Entry 6LBH (electron microscopy, 3.70 A resolution); this record covers chains A and F of the 6 polymer chains in the assembly.

# Chain A
Name: Magnesium transporter MgtE
From: Thermus thermophilus HB8
UniProtKB: Q5SMG8 (MGTE_THET8); residues 271-448 here = UniProt positions 271-448
Sequence (178 residues; each row starts with the number of its first residue):
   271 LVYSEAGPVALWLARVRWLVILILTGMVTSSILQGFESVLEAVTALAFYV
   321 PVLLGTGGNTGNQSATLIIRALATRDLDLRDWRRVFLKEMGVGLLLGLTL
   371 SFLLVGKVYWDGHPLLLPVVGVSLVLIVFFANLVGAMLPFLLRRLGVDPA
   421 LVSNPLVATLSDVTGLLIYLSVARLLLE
Curated features (UniProtKB/Swiss-Prot):
  - binding site (Ca(2+)): Glu-275, Glu-311
  - binding site (Mn(2+)): Glu-275, Gln-304, Glu-307, Glu-311, His-383
  - binding site (Mg(2+)): Asp-418, Ala-428, Asp-432
  - mutagenesis: Arg-285 (R285A: Abolishes Mg(2+)-transport activity), Gln-304 (Q304A: Does not affect Mg(2+) transport, but increases permeability for Mn(2+); when associated with A-307 and A-383), Glu-307 (E307A: Does not affect Mg(2+) transport, but increases permeability for Mn(2+); when associated with A-304 and A-383), Glu-311 (E311A: Does not affect Mg(2+) transport, but increases permeability for Mn(2+) and Ca(2+)), Phe-318 (F318A: Abolishes Mg(2+)-transport activity), Pro-321 (P321A: Abolishes Mg(2+)-transport activity), Leu-324 (L324A: Abolishes Mg(2+)-transport activity), Gly-325 (G325A: Loss of channel activity), Gly-328 (G328A: Loss of channel activity), Asn-329 (N329A: Abolishes Mg(2+)-transport activity), Asn-332 (N332A: Does not affect activity. Increases Ni(2+) sensitivity), Gln-333 (Q333A: Abolishes Mg(2+)-transport activity), 5 further mutagenesis entries in UniProt
Reported in the primary citation:
  - conformationally variable residues (helix shift, side-chain flip): Gly-325, Gly-328, Thr-344, Asp-348, Leu-415, Ala-420, Leu-421, Asn-424, Gly-435
  - mutagenesis - G325A, G435A: decreased growth
  - mutagenesis - G328A: abolished growth
  - mutagenesis - N332A, N424A: increased growth in response to Ni2+

# Chain F
Name: Fab light chain
From: Mus musculus
Notes: antibody fragment or engineered binder
Sequence (216 residues; row label = number of the first residue in the row; note: 5 numbers in that range are skipped by the numbering (no residue carries them; nothing is unmodelled there)):
     1 DVLMTQTPLSLPVSLGDQASISCRSSQSLV
   31A H
   32B S
   33C D
   34D G
   35E N
    36 TYLHWYLQKPGQSPKLLIYKVSNRFSGVPDRFSGSGSGTDFTLKISRVEA
    86 EDLGVYFCSQSTHVPWTFGGGTKLEIKRADAAPTVSIFPPSSEQLTSGGA
   136 SVVCFLNNFYPKDINVKWKIDGSERQNGVLNSWTDQDSKDSTYSMSSTLT
   186 LTKDEYERHNSYTCEATHKTSTSPIVKSFNR
Disulfide bonds: Cys-23/Cys-93, Cys-139/Cys-199

# Chain A / chain F interface
Contacting residue pairs (11):
  Arg-350(A) / His-31A(F)  hydrogen bond
  Arg-350(A) / Asp-33C(F)
  Arg-350(A) / Tyr-37(F)
  Arg-350(A) / Ser-96(F)  hydrogen bond (side chain-backbone)
  Arg-350(A) / Thr-97(F)  hydrogen bond (side chain-backbone)
  Arg-350(A) / Trp-101(F)
  Asp-351(A) / His-31A(F)  salt bridge
  Trp-352(A) / Asp-33C(F)
  Arg-353(A) / Ser-32B(F)
  Arg-353(A) / Asp-33C(F)
  Arg-354(A) / Ser-32B(F)

# Overview
The interface between chain A and chain F involves 5 residues on one side and 7 on the other, with 3 hydrogen
bonds and 1 salt bridge. Polar pairs include Asp-351(A)/His-31A(F), Arg-350(A)/His-31A(F) and
Arg-350(A)/Ser-96(F). The paper reports that G325A and G435A of chain A reduce growth; conformational
variability at Gly-325(A), Gly-328(A) and Thr-344(A) among others; 5 substitutions were tested in all.
Here chain A is Magnesium transporter MgtE (Thermus thermophilus HB8) and chain F is Fab light chain (Mus
musculus). Entry 6LBH (Cryo-EM structure of the MgtE Mg2+ channel under Mg2+-free conditions) was determined
by electron microscopy.
